Entry 5BO0 (X-ray diffraction, 2.91 A resolution); this record covers chains A and B of the 4 polymer chains in the assembly.

== Chain A ==
Molecule: Histone H3.2
From: Homo sapiens
Reference sequence: Q71DI3 (H32_HUMAN); residues 56-135 here correspond to UniProt positions 57-136 (UniProt number = residue number + 1)
Chain sequence (80 residues; row label = number of the first residue in the row):
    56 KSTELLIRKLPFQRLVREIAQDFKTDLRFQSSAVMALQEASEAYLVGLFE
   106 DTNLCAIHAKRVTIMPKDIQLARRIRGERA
Unresolved in the structure: 56-57, 135
UniProt features mapped onto this chain:
  - modified residue: Lys-56 (N6,N6,N6-trimethyllysine), Ser-57 (Phosphoserine), Lys-64 (N6-(2-hydroxyisobutyryl)lysine), Lys-79 (N6,N6,N6-trimethyllysine), Thr-80 (Phosphothreonine), Ser-86 (Phosphoserine), Thr-107 (Phosphothreonine), Lys-115 (N6-acetyllysine), Lys-122 (N6-(2-hydroxyisobutyryl)lysine)
  - lipidation: Cys-110 (S-palmitoyl cysteine)
Reported in the primary citation:
  - mutagenesis - R63A/K64A: decreased binding to MCM2
  - mutagenesis - R63A/K64A: decreased stability

== Chain B ==
Molecule: Histone H4
From: Homo sapiens
Reference sequence: P62805 (H4_HUMAN); residues 1-102 here correspond to UniProt positions 2-103 (UniProt number = residue number + 1)
Chain sequence (102 residues; numbered 1 to 102; the number before each row is that of its first residue):
     1 SGRGKGGKGLGKGGAKRHRKVLRDNIQGITKPAIRRLARRGGVKRISGLI
    51 YEETRGVLKVFLENVIRDAVTYTEHAKRKTVTAMDVVYALKRQGRTLYGF
   101 GG
Unresolved in the structure: 1-16
UniProt features mapped onto this chain:
  - DNA-binding region: Lys-16 to Lys-20
  - modified residue: Ser-1 (N-acetylserine), Arg-3 (Asymmetric dimethylarginine), Lys-5 (N6-(2-hydroxyisobutyryl)lysine), Lys-8 (N6-(2-hydroxyisobutyryl)lysine), Lys-12 (N6-(2-hydroxyisobutyryl)lysine), Lys-16 (N6-(2-hydroxyisobutyryl)lysine), Lys-20 (N6,N6,N6-trimethyllysine), Lys-31 (N6-(2-hydroxyisobutyryl)lysine), Lys-44 (N6-(2-hydroxyisobutyryl)lysine), Ser-47 (Phosphoserine), Tyr-51 (Phosphotyrosine), Lys-59 (N6-(2-hydroxyisobutyryl)lysine), Lys-77 (N6-(2-hydroxyisobutyryl)lysine), Lys-79 (N6-(2-hydroxyisobutyryl)lysine), Thr-80 (Phosphothreonine), Tyr-88 (Phosphotyrosine), Lys-91 (N6-(2-hydroxyisobutyryl)lysine)
  - cross-link (Glycyl lysine isopeptide (Lys-Gly)): Lys-12 (interchain with G-Cter in SUMO2), Lys-20 (interchain with G-Cter in SUMO2), Lys-31 (interchain with G-Cter in SUMO2), Lys-59 (interchain with G-Cter in SUMO2), Lys-79 (interchain with G-Cter in SUMO2), Lys-91 (interchain with G-Cter in SUMO2)
Reported in the primary citation:
  - mutagenesis - R35A/R36A: decreased binding to DNA replication licensing factor MCM2

== Interface between chain A and chain B ==
Pairs across the interface (86):
  Glu-59(A) / Arg-40(B)  hydrogen bond (backbone-side chain)
  Leu-60(A) / Arg-36(B)
  Leu-61(A) / Ala-33(B)
  Leu-61(A) / Arg-36(B)  hydrogen bond (backbone-side chain)
  Leu-61(A) / Leu-37(B)  hydrophobic
  Leu-61(A) / Arg-40(B)
  Ile-62(A) / Ile-29(B)  hydrophobic
  Arg-63(A) / Arg-36(B)
  Leu-65(A) / Ile-26(B)  hydrophobic
  Pro-66(A) / Ile-26(B)  hydrophobic
  Pro-66(A) / Gly-28(B)
  Phe-67(A) / Leu-62(B)  hydrophobic
  Arg-69(A) / Asp-24(B)  salt bridge
  Arg-69(A) / Ile-26(B)
  Leu-70(A) / Gly-28(B)
  Leu-70(A) / Ile-29(B)  hydrophobic
  Leu-70(A) / Leu-58(B)  hydrophobic
  Leu-70(A) / Leu-62(B)  hydrophobic
  Ile-74(A) / Leu-62(B)  hydrophobic
  Ile-74(A) / Glu-63(B)
  Ile-74(A) / Ile-66(B)  hydrophobic
  Ala-75(A) / Ile-66(B)  hydrophobic
  Phe-78(A) / Glu-63(B)
  Phe-78(A) / Arg-67(B)
  Phe-78(A) / Val-70(B)  hydrophobic
  Lys-79(A) / Val-70(B)
  Lys-79(A) / Glu-74(B)  salt bridge
  Asp-81(A) / Lys-79(B)
  Leu-82(A) / Val-70(B)  hydrophobic
  Leu-82(A) / Lys-79(B)
  Leu-82(A) / Val-81(B)  hydrophobic
  Arg-83(A) / Lys-79(B)  hydrogen bond (backbone-backbone)
  Arg-83(A) / Thr-80(B)
  Arg-83(A) / Val-81(B)  hydrogen bond (backbone-backbone)
  Phe-84(A) / Val-81(B)
  Gln-85(A) / Thr-80(B)
  Gln-85(A) / Val-81(B)  hydrogen bond (backbone-backbone)
  Gln-85(A) / Thr-82(B)
  Gln-85(A) / Ala-83(B)  hydrogen bond (side chain-backbone)
  Ser-87(A) / Ala-83(B)
  Ala-88(A) / Val-81(B)
  Ala-88(A) / Thr-82(B)
  Ala-88(A) / Val-86(B)
  Leu-92(A) / Val-86(B)  hydrophobic
  Ala-95(A) / Leu-90(B)  hydrophobic
  Ser-96(A) / Leu-58(B)
  Ser-96(A) / Phe-61(B)
  Ser-96(A) / Leu-62(B)
  Tyr-99(A) / Val-57(B)  hydrophobic
  Tyr-99(A) / Phe-61(B)  hydrophobic
  Val-101(A) / Leu-37(B)  hydrophobic
  Val-101(A) / Arg-40(B)
  Val-101(A) / Gly-41(B)
  Leu-103(A) / Val-57(B)  hydrophobic
  Phe-104(A) / Ile-34(B)
  Phe-104(A) / Leu-37(B)
  Phe-104(A) / Ala-38(B)
  Phe-104(A) / Gly-41(B)
  Phe-104(A) / Val-43(B)
  Phe-104(A) / Thr-54(B)
  Glu-105(A) / Gly-41(B)
  Glu-105(A) / Tyr-98(B)  hydrogen bond
  Asn-108(A) / Gly-42(B)  hydrogen bond (side chain-backbone)
  Asn-108(A) / Val-43(B)
  Val-117(A) / Arg-45(B)
  Thr-118(A) / Arg-45(B)
  Thr-118(A) / Ile-46(B)
  Thr-118(A) / Ser-47(B)
  Ile-119(A) / Val-43(B)  hydrophobic
  Ile-119(A) / Arg-45(B)  hydrogen bond (backbone-backbone)
  Ile-119(A) / Ile-46(B)  hydrophobic
  Ile-119(A) / Ser-47(B)  hydrogen bond (backbone-backbone)
  Ile-119(A) / Ile-50(B)
  Met-120(A) / Ser-47(B)
  Met-120(A) / Ile-50(B)
  Pro-121(A) / Leu-49(B)  hydrophobic
  Pro-121(A) / Ile-50(B)
  Pro-121(A) / Glu-53(B)
  Ile-124(A) / Ile-50(B)  hydrophobic
  Ile-124(A) / Thr-54(B)
  Ile-124(A) / Val-57(B)  hydrophobic
  Gln-125(A) / Glu-53(B)  hydrogen bond
  Arg-128(A) / Val-57(B)
  Arg-128(A) / Val-60(B)
  Arg-131(A) / Thr-96(B)
  Arg-131(A) / Tyr-98(B)
Other interface residues (no listed pair), chain A (46 interface residues in all): Val-71, Ala-91, Glu-97, Leu-100, Gly-102, Asp-106, Glu-133
Other interface residues (no listed pair), chain B (44 interface residues in all): Lys-44, Lys-59, Asn-64, Val-65, Gln-93

== Summary ==
46 residues of chain A face 44 of chain B across their interface; the contacts include 11 hydrogen bonds and 2
salt bridges. Polar contacts include Arg-69(A)/Asp-24(B), Lys-79(A)/Glu-74(B) and Glu-59(A)/Arg-40(B). From
UniProt: a DNA-binding region on chain B. From the paper: R63A/K64A of chain A reduce binding to MCM2;
R63A/K64A of chain A reduce stability.
Chain A is Histone H3.2 and chain B is Histone H4, both from Homo sapiens; the structure, Crystal structure of
Human MCM2 HBD and ASF1b chaperoning a histone H3.2-H4 dimer, was determined by X-ray diffraction, deposited
together with 5BNV and 5BNX.
